4BXX - chains D and G of the 16 polymer chains in the assembly; structure by X-ray diffraction, 3.28 A resolution.

# Chain D
Name: DNA-directed RNA polymerase II subunit RPB4
Organism: Saccharomyces cerevisiae
UniProt: P20433 (RPB4_YEAST); residues 1-221 here = UniProt positions 1-221
Chain sequence (221 residues; row label = number of the first residue in the row):
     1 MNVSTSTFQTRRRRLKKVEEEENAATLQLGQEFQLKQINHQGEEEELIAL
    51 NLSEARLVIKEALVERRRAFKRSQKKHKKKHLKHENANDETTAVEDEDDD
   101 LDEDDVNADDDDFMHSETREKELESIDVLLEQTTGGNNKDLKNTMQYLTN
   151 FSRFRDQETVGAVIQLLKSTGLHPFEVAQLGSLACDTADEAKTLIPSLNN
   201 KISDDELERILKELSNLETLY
Unresolved in the structure: 1-3, 77-117
Swiss-Prot annotation at these positions:
  - modified residue: Met1 (N-acetylmethionine), Thr91 (Phosphothreonine), Thr92 (Phosphothreonine)

# Chain G
Name: DNA-directed RNA polymerase II subunit RPB7
Organism: Saccharomyces cerevisiae
UniProt: P34087 (RPB7_YEAST); numbering as in UniProt (aligned over 1-171)
Chain sequence (171 residues; numbered 1 to 171; the number before each row is that of its first residue):
     1 MFFIKDLSLNITLHPSFFGPRMKQYLKTKLLEEVEGSCTGKFGYILCVLD
    51 YDNIDIQRGRILPTDGSAEFNVKYRAVVFKPFKGEVVDGTVVSCSQHGFE
   101 VQVGPMKVFVTKHLMPQDLTFNAGSNPPSYQSSEDVITIKSRIRVKIEGC
   151 ISQVSSIHAIGSIKEDYLGAI
Swiss-Prot annotation at these positions:
  - mutagenesis: Val108 to His113 (Lowers nucleic-acid binding of RPB4-RPB7 by 10-fold; no effect on association with Pol II core complex; abolishes transcriptional activity of Pol II), Ile151 to His158 (No effect on nucleic-acid binding of RPB4-RPB7 and on association with Pol II core complex; abolishes transcriptional activity of Pol II)

# Interface between chain D and chain G
Pairs across the interface (93):
  Thr5(D) - Ser8(G)
  Thr5(D) - Phe42(G)
  Thr5(D) - Tyr74(G)
  Ser6(D) - Leu7(G)
  Ser6(D) - Ser8(G)  hydrogen bond (backbone-backbone)
  Thr7(D) - Lys5(G)
  Thr7(D) - Phe42(G)
  Asn23(D) - Phe82(G)
  Asn23(D) - Lys83(G)
  Ala24(D) - Lys83(G)
  Ala25(D) - Lys83(G)
  Leu29(D) - Phe82(G)  hydrophobic
  Gly30(D) - Phe82(G)
  Glu32(D) - Lys5(G)  salt bridge
  Glu32(D) - Lys41(G)  salt bridge
  Glu32(D) - Phe42(G)
  Phe33(D) - Phe3(G)  hydrophobic
  Phe33(D) - Lys5(G)
  Phe33(D) - Lys41(G)
  Phe33(D) - Phe42(G)
  Phe33(D) - Lys80(G)
  Gln37(D) - Lys5(G)
  Ile38(D) - Asp6(G)
  Asn39(D) - Asp6(G)
  Asn39(D) - Arg75(G)
  His40(D) - Asp6(G)  salt bridge
  His40(D) - Lys73(G)  hydrogen bond
  Glu45(D) - Asp6(G)
  Glu45(D) - Arg75(G)  salt bridge
  Leu47(D) - Phe3(G)  hydrophobic
  Ile48(D) - Phe2(G)
  Ile48(D) - Phe3(G)
  Ile48(D) - Ile4(G)  hydrogen bond (backbone-backbone)
  Ala49(D) - Met1(G)
  Ala49(D) - Phe2(G)
  Ala49(D) - Phe3(G)  hydrophobic
  Leu50(D) - Phe2(G)  hydrogen bond (backbone-backbone)
  Leu50(D) - Ile4(G)  hydrophobic
  Leu52(D) - Phe2(G)  hydrophobic
  Val58(D) - Ile4(G)  hydrophobic
  Val58(D) - Leu49(G)  hydrophobic
  Val58(D) - Val77(G)  hydrophobic
  Ile59(D) - Cys47(G)  hydrophobic
  Ile59(D) - Val77(G)  hydrophobic
  Ala62(D) - Leu49(G)  hydrophobic
  Arg66(D) - Leu31(G)
  Arg66(D) - Glu35(G)  salt bridge
  Arg66(D) - Val48(G)  hydrogen bond (side chain-backbone)
  Arg66(D) - Tyr51(G)
  Ala69(D) - Asp52(G)
  Phe70(D) - Tyr51(G)
  Arg72(D) - Asp52(G)  salt bridge
  Ser73(D) - Gln24(G)
  Thr134(D) - Glu35(G)
  Asn138(D) - Glu35(G)
  Asn138(D) - Gly36(G)
  Asn138(D) - Leu46(G)
  Asp140(D) - Gly36(G)
  Asp140(D) - Tyr44(G)
  Asp140(D) - Leu46(G)
  Asp140(D) - Pro105(G)
  Leu141(D) - Leu46(G)
  Asn143(D) - Gln102(G)
  Asn143(D) - Gly104(G)
  Thr144(D) - Phe2(G)
  Thr144(D) - Leu46(G)
  Thr144(D) - Gly104(G)
  Thr144(D) - Pro105(G)
  Tyr147(D) - Asp88(G)  hydrogen bond (side chain-backbone)
  Tyr147(D) - Val103(G)
  Tyr147(D) - Gly104(G)
  Leu148(D) - Phe2(G)  hydrophobic
  Asn150(D) - Arg142(G)  hydrogen bond (backbone-side chain)
  Phe151(D) - Gly89(G)
  Phe151(D) - Thr90(G)
  Phe151(D) - Arg142(G)
  Phe175(D) - Glu85(G)
  Ala178(D) - Met1(G)
  Gln179(D) - Glu85(G)
  Gln179(D) - Val86(G)
  Leu183(D) - Val86(G)
  Leu183(D) - Asp88(G)
  Leu183(D) - Arg144(G)
  Ala184(D) - Arg144(G)  hydrogen bond (backbone-side chain)
  Thr187(D) - Tyr167(G)
  Asp189(D) - Tyr167(G)  hydrogen bond
  Glu190(D) - Arg144(G)  salt bridge
  Glu190(D) - Tyr167(G)
  Thr193(D) - Tyr167(G)
  Leu194(D) - Val86(G)
  Leu194(D) - Arg144(G)
  Leu194(D) - Tyr167(G)  hydrophobic
  Leu194(D) - Leu168(G)  hydrophobic
Other interface residues (no listed pair), chain D (54 interface residues in all): Ser4, Phe8, Ala55, Leu63, Lys139, Ser182
Other interface residues (no listed pair), chain G (45 interface residues in all): Leu9, Val78, Gly84, Asp166

# Summary
54 residues of chain D face 45 of chain G across their interface, with 9 hydrogen bonds and 7 salt bridges.
Polar contacts include Glu32(D)-Lys5(G), Glu32(D)-Lys41(G) and His40(D)-Asp6(G). From UniProt: 14 mutagenesis
sites on chain G.
Chain D is DNA-directed RNA polymerase II subunit RPB4 and chain G is DNA-directed RNA polymerase II subunit
RPB7, both from Saccharomyces cerevisiae; the structure, Arrested RNA polymerase II-Bye1 complex, was
determined by X-ray diffraction (same publication as 4BXZ, 4BY1 and 4BY7).
